8HQ6 - chains B and C of the 3 polymer chains in the assembly; structure by X-ray diffraction, 2.03 A resolution.

== Chain B ==
Protein: YRB1 isoform 1
From: Saccharomyces cerevisiae
UniProt: A0A6A5PZB5 (A0A6A5PZB5_YEASX); residue numbers follow UniProt; this construct covers 62-201
Sequence (140 residues; each row starts with the number of its first residue):
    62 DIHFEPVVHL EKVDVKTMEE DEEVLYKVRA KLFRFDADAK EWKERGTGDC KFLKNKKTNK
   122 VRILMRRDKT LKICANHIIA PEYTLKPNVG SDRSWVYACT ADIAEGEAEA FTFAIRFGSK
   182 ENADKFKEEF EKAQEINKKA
Not modelled in the structure: 62-64, 70-77

== Chain C ==
Protein: CRM1 isoform 1
From: Saccharomyces cerevisiae
UniProt: A0A6A5PZI8 (A0A6A5PZI8_YEASX); residue numbers follow UniProt; this construct covers 1-376, 414-440, 462-1058
Sequence (1003 residues; row label = number of the first residue in the row; note: 58 numbers in that range are skipped by the numbering (no residue carries them; nothing is unmodelled there); numbers below 1 keep their minus sign (Gly-2 is residue -2)):
    -2 GGSMEGILDF SNDLDIALLD QVVSTFYQGE GVQQKQAQEI LTKFQDNPDA WEKVDQILQF
    58 STNPQSKFIA LSILDKLITR KWKLLPNDHR IGIRNFVVGM IISMCQDDEV FKTQKNLINK
   118 SDLTLVQILK QEWPQNWPEF IPELIGSSSS SVNVCENNMI VLKLLSEEVF DFSAEQMTQA
   178 KALHLKNSMS KEFEQIFKLC FQVLEQGSSS SLIVATLESL LRYLHWIPYR YIYETNILEL
   238 LSTKFMTSPD TRAITLKCLT EVSNLKIPQD NDLIKRQTVL FFQNTLQQIA TSVMPVTADL
   298 KATYANANGN DQSFLQDLAM FLTTYLARNR ALLESDESLR ELLLNAHQYL IQLSKIEERE
   358 LFKTTLDYWH NLVADLFYE
   414 PLKKHIYEEI CSQLRLVIIE NMVRPEE
   462 IQLYKSEREV LVYLTHLNVI DTEEIMISKL ARQIDGSEWS WHNINTLSWA IGSISGTMSE
   522 DTEKRFVVTV IKDLLGLCEQ KRGKDNKAVV ARDIMYVVGE YPRFLKAHWN FLRTVILKLF
   582 EFMHETHEGV QDMACDTFIK IVQKCKYHFV IQQPRESEPF IQTIIRDIQK TTADLQPQQV
   642 HTFYKACGII ISEERSVAER NRLLSDLMQL PNMAWDTIVE QSTANPTLLL DSETVKIIAN
   702 IIKTNVAVCT SMGADFYPQL GHIYYNMLQL YRAVSSMIST QVAAEGLIAT KTPKVRGLRT
   762 IKKEILKLVE TYISKARNLD DVVKVLVEPL LNAVLEDYMN NVPDARDAEV LNCMTTVVEK
   822 VGHMIPQGVI LILQSVFECT LDMINKDFTE YPEHRVEFYK LLKVINEKSF AAFLELPPAA
   882 FKLFVDAICW AFKHNNRDVE VNGLQIALDL VKNIERMGNV PFANEFHKNY FFIFVSETFF
   942 VLTDSDHKSG FSKQALLLMK LISLVYDNKI SVPLYQEAEV PQGTSNQVYL SQYLANMLSN
  1002 AFPHLTSEQI ASFLSALTKQ CKDLVVFKGT LRDFLVQIKE VGGDPTDYLF AEDKENA
Not modelled in the structure: -2 to -1, 1053-1058
Sequence notes: expression tag (-2 to 0); engineered mutation Glu27 (Ser in A0A6A5PZI8), Glu49 (Gln in A0A6A5PZI8), Val51 (Ala in A0A6A5PZI8), Gly537 (Asp in A0A6A5PZI8), Cys539 (Thr in A0A6A5PZI8), Glu540 (Val in A0A6A5PZI8), Gln541 (Lys in A0A6A5PZI8), Arg553 (Ser in A0A6A5PZI8), Glu561 (Gln in A0A6A5PZI8), Thr741 (Ala in A0A6A5PZI8), Cys1022 (Tyr in A0A6A5PZI8)
Small-molecule neighbours:
  - glutamic acid (GLU): Gln176, Phe1051, Ala1052
  - MFF (methyl (3S,5R,6E,8Z,10R,12E,14E,16S)-3,16-bis(azanyl)-8,10,12-trimethyl-16-[(2S,4R,5S,6S)-5-methyl-4-oxidanyl-6-[(E)-prop-1-enyl]oxan-2-yl]-5-oxidanyl-hexadeca-6,8,12,14-tetraenoate): Val529, Ile532, Lys533, Leu536, Cys539, Glu540, Lys545, Lys548, Ala549, Ala552, Ile555, Met556, Phe565, His569, Phe572, Thr575, Val576, Lys579, Phe583, Val591

== Chain B / chain C interface ==
Pairs across the interface (9; chain B residue first):
  Val150(B) with Ile749(C), hydrophobic; Thr753(C); Pro754(C)
  Gly151(B) with Lys752(C); Pro754(C); Arg757(C), hydrogen bond (backbone-side chain)
  Ser152(B) with Pro754(C)
  Asp153(B) with Lys697(C), salt bridge; Pro754(C)

== Overview ==
4 residues of chain B and 6 residues of chain C are in contact, with 1 hydrogen bond and 1 salt bridge. Polar
contacts include Asp153(B)-Lys697(C) and Gly151(B)-Arg757(C). Ligands of chain C: glutamic acid and compound
MFF.
Chain B is YRB1 isoform 1 and chain C is CRM1 isoform 1, both from Saccharomyces cerevisiae; the structure,
KL2 in complex with CRM1-Ran-RanBP1, was determined by X-ray diffraction.
